Entry 5D4D (X-ray diffraction, 3.00 A resolution); this record covers chains D and E of the 8 polymer chains in the assembly.

# Chain D
Molecule: DNA-directed RNA polymerase subunit beta'
Source organism: Thermus thermophilus (strain HB8 / ATCC 27634 / DSM 579)
Notes: EC 2.7.7.6
UniProt: Q8RQE8 (RPOC_THET8); residues 1-1524 here = UniProt positions 1-1524
Chain sequence (1524 residues; row label = number of the first residue in the row):
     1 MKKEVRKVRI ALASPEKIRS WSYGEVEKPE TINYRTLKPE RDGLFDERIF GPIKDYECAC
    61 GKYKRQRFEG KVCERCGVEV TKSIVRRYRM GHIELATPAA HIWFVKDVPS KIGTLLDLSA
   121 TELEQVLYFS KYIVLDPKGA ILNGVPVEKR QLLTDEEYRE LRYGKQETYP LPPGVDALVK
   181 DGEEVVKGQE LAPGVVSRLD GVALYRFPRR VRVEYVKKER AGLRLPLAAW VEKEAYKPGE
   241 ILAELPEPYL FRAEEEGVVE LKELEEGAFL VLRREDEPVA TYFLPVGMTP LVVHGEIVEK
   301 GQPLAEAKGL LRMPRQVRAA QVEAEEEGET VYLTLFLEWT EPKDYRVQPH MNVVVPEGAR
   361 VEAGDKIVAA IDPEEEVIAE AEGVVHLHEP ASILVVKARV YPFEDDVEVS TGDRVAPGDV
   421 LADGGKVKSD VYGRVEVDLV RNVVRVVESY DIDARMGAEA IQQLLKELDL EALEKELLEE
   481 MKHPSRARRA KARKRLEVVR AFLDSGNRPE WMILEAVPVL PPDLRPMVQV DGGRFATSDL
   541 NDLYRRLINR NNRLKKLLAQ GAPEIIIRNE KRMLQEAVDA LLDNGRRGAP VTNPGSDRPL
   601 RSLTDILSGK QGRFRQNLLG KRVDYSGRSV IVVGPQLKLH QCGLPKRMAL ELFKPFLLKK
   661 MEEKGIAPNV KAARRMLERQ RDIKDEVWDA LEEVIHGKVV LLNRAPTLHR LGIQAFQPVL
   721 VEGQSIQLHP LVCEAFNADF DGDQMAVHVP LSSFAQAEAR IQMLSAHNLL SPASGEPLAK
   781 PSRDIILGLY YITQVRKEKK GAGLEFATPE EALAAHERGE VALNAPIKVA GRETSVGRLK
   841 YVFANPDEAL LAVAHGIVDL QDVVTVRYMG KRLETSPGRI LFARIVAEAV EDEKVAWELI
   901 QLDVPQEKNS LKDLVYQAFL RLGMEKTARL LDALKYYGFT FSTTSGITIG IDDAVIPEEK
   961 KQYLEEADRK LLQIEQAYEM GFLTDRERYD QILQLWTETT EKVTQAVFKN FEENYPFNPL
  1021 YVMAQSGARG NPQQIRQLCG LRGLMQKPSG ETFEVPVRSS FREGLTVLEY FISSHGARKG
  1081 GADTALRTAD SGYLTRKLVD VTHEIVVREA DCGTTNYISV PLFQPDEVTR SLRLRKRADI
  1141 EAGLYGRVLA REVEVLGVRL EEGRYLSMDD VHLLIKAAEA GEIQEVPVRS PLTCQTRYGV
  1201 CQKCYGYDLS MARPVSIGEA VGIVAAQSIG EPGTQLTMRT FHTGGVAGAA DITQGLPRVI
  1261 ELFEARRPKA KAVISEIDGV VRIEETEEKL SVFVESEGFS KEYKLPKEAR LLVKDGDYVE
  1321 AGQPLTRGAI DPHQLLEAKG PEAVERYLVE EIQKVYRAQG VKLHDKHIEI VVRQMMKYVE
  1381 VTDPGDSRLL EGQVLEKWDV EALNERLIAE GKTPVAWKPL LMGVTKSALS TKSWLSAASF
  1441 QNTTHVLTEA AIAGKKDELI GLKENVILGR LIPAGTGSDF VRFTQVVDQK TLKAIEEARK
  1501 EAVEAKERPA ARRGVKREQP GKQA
Unresolved in the structure: 1-2, 1238-1252, 1503-1524
Ion coordination: Zn2+ site 1: C58, C60, C73, C76; Mg2+ site 1: D739, D741, D743 (together with cytidine-5'-monophosphate); Mg2+ site 2 near K840 (its only coordinating residue here); Zn2+ site 2: C1112, C1194, C1201, C1204
Residues lining bound ligands: cytidine-5'-monophosphate / NAD: R704, A705, D739, D741, G742, D743

# Chain E
Molecule: DNA-directed RNA polymerase subunit omega
Source organism: Thermus thermophilus (strain HB8 / ATCC 27634 / DSM 579)
Notes: EC 2.7.7.6
UniProt: Q8RQE7 (RPOZ_THET8); residues 1-99 here = UniProt positions 1-99
Chain sequence (99 residues; numbered 1 to 99; the number before each row is that of its first residue):
     1 MAEPGIDKLF GMVDSKYRLT VVVAKRAQQL LRHGFKNTVL EPEERPKMQT LEGLFDDPNA
    61 VTWAMKELLT GRLVFGENLV PEDRLQKEME RLYPVEREE
Unresolved in the structure: 1, 96-99

# Chain D / chain E interface
Contacting residue pairs (101):
  H640(D) - A2(E)
  D689(D) - L51(E)
  E693(D) - M48(E)
  E693(D) - T50(E)
  H696(D) - M48(E)
  H696(D) - D57(E)  salt bridge
  H696(D) - N59(E)  hydrogen bond (backbone-side chain)
  G697(D) - N59(E)
  K698(D) - N59(E)
  S753(D) - V61(E)
  F754(D) - V21(E)  hydrophobic
  F754(D) - A24(E)  hydrophobic
  F754(D) - Q28(E)
  A757(D) - T20(E)
  A757(D) - A24(E)  hydrophobic
  E758(D) - T20(E)
  R760(D) - E3(E)  salt bridge
  R760(D) - N59(E)  hydrogen bond
  R760(D) - V61(E)
  R760(D) - T62(E)  hydrogen bond
  I761(D) - F10(E)  hydrophobic
  I761(D) - L19(E)  hydrophobic
  I761(D) - T20(E)
  I761(D) - V23(E)  hydrophobic
  Q762(D) - Y17(E)
  Q762(D) - T20(E)  hydrogen bond
  L764(D) - E3(E)
  A766(D) - A2(E)
  H767(D) - A2(E)
  H767(D) - E3(E)  hydrogen bond (side chain-backbone)
  H767(D) - I6(E)
  G923(D) - D7(E)
  M924(D) - I6(E)  hydrophobic
  M924(D) - D7(E)  hydrogen bond (backbone-side chain)
  E925(D) - A2(E)
  E925(D) - E3(E)
  E925(D) - P4(E)
  E925(D) - G5(E)  hydrogen bond (side chain-backbone)
  E925(D) - D7(E)  hydrogen bond (backbone-side chain)
  M1211(D) - K16(E)  hydrogen bond
  R1213(D) - F10(E)
  S1216(D) - S15(E)
  S1216(D) - K16(E)
  I1217(D) - S15(E)  hydrogen bond (backbone-side chain)
  I1217(D) - Y17(E)
  G1218(D) - Y17(E)
  E1219(D) - Y17(E)  hydrogen bond
  G1475(D) - Y17(E)
  T1476(D) - Y17(E)
  T1476(D) - T20(E)
  F1480(D) - D14(E)
  F1480(D) - R18(E)  hydrogen bond (backbone-side chain)
  F1480(D) - E77(E)
  V1481(D) - S15(E)
  V1481(D) - Y17(E)  hydrophobic
  V1481(D) - R18(E)
  V1481(D) - V21(E)
  R1482(D) - K25(E)
  F1483(D) - K25(E)
  F1483(D) - E77(E)
  T1484(D) - R18(E)  hydrogen bond
  T1484(D) - V21(E)
  T1484(D) - V22(E)
  T1484(D) - K25(E)  hydrogen bond (backbone-side chain)
  T1484(D) - G76(E)
  T1484(D) - E77(E)
  Q1485(D) - V74(E)
  Q1485(D) - F75(E)
  Q1485(D) - G76(E)  hydrogen bond (backbone-backbone)
  Q1485(D) - N78(E)
  Q1485(D) - L79(E)  hydrogen bond (side chain-backbone)
  Q1485(D) - V80(E)  hydrogen bond (side chain-backbone)
  Q1485(D) - E82(E)  hydrogen bond
  V1486(D) - V22(E)
  V1486(D) - K25(E)
  V1486(D) - R26(E)
  V1486(D) - Q29(E)  hydrogen bond (backbone-side chain)
  V1486(D) - V74(E)
  V1487(D) - L73(E)
  V1487(D) - V74(E)  hydrogen bond (backbone-backbone)
  V1487(D) - L79(E)  hydrophobic
  V1487(D) - L85(E)  hydrophobic
  D1488(D) - V39(E)
  D1488(D) - R72(E)
  D1488(D) - L73(E)
  D1488(D) - Y93(E)
  Q1489(D) - R72(E)
  Q1489(D) - V74(E)
  K1490(D) - Y93(E)
  T1491(D) - M89(E)
  T1491(D) - L92(E)
  T1491(D) - Y93(E)
  L1492(D) - V74(E)  hydrophobic
  A1494(D) - L92(E)  hydrophobic
  I1495(D) - V80(E)  hydrophobic
  I1495(D) - R84(E)
  I1495(D) - L85(E)  hydrophobic
  I1495(D) - E88(E)
  R1499(D) - L79(E)  hydrogen bond (side chain-backbone)
  R1499(D) - V80(E)
  R1499(D) - P81(E)
Other interface residues (no listed pair), chain D (50 interface residues in all): K664, Q717, Q756, A928, D1208, D1479, A1498
Other interface residues (no listed pair), chain E (53 interface residues in all): A27, L31, N37, K47, P58, M65

# Overview
Chain D and chain E form an interface of 50 and 53 residues respectively, with 21 hydrogen bonds and 2 salt
bridges. Polar pairs include H696(D)-D57(E), R760(D)-E3(E) and H696(D)-N59(E). Chain D binds
cytidine-5'-monophosphate / NAD. C58(D), C60(D), C73(D) and C76(D) form the Zn2+ site 1.
Here chain D is DNA-directed RNA polymerase subunit beta' and chain E is DNA-directed RNA polymerase subunit
omega, both from Thermus thermophilus (strain HB8 / ATCC 27634 / DSM 579). Entry 5D4D (Crystal structure of
Thermus thermophilus product complex for transcription initiation with NAD and CTP) was determined by X-ray
diffraction, deposited together with 5D4C and 5D4E.
